PDB entry 7RN1 | X-ray diffraction, 2.30 A resolution | chain A

Chain A:
Name: 3C-like proteinase
Organism: Severe acute respiratory syndrome coronavirus 2
Notes: EC 3.4.22.69
Reference sequence: P0DTD1 (R1AB_SARS2); residues 1-306 here correspond to UniProt positions 3264-3569 (UniProt number = residue number + 3263)
Chain sequence (306 residues; row label = number of the first residue in the row):
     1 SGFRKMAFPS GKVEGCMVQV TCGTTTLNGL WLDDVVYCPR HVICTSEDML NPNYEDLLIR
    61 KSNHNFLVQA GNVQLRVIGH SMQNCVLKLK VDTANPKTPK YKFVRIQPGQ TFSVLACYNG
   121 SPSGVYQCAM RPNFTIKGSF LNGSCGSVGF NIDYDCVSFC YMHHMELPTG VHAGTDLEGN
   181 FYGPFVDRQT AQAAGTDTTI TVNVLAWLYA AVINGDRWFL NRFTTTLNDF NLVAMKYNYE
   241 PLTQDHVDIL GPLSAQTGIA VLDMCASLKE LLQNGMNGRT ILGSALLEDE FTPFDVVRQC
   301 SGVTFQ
Unresolved in the structure: 306
Covalent attachments: Jun9-62-2R (5ZF) linked to Cys145
Residues lining bound ligands: Jun9-62-2R (5ZF; N-([1,1'-biphenyl]-4-yl)-2-chloro-N-[(1R)-2-oxo-2-{[(1S)-1-phenylethyl]amino}-1-(pyridin-3-yl)ethyl]acetamide): Ser1, Leu27, His41, Cys44, Met49, Tyr54, Phe140, Leu141, Asn142, Gly143, Ser144, His163, His164, Met165, Glu166, His172, Asp187, Arg188, Gln189
Curated features (UniProtKB/Swiss-Prot):
  - active site: His41 (For 3CL-PRO activity), Cys145 (Nucleophile)
  - site: Gln306 (Cleavage)
  - cross-link (Glycyl lysine isopeptide (Lys-Gly)): Lys5 (interchain with G-Cter in ubiquitin), Lys90 (interchain with G-Cter in ubiquitin)
From the paper describing this entry:
  - binding site for Jun9-62-2R: His41, Cys145, His163, Glu166
  - catalytic residues: Cys145
  - catalytic residues: His41 (citing earlier work)

Summary:
Covalently linked Jun9-62-2R: at Cys145. From UniProt: active-site residues His41 and Cys145. From the paper:
catalytic residues Cys145 and His41; a binding site for Jun9-62-2R at His41, Cys145 and His163 among others.
Chain A is 3C-like proteinase (Severe acute respiratory syndrome coronavirus 2); the structure, Crystal
structure of the SARS-CoV-2 (COVID-19) main protease in complex with inhibitor Jun9-62-2R, was determined by
X-ray diffraction (same publication as 7RN0 and 7KX5).
